2QLP - chains A and C of the 3 polymer chains in the assembly; structure by X-ray diffraction, 2.47 A resolution.

# Chain A (and C)
Protein: Deoxycytidine triphosphate deaminase
Organism: Mycobacterium tuberculosis
Notes: EC 3.5.4.13; chain C of this document is another copy of the same molecule, construct and numbering; everything in this record applies to it too
UniProt: O07247 (DCD_MYCTU); numbering as in UniProt (aligned over 1-161)
Sequence (161 residues; row label = number of the first residue in the row):
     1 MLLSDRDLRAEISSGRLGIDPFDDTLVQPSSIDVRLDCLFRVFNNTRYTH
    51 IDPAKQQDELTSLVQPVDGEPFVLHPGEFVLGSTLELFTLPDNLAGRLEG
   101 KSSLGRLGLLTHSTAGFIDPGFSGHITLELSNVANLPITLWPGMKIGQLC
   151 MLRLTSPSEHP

# Chain A / chain C interface
Contacting residue pairs (68; chain A residue first):
  M1(A) - M1(C)
  M1(A) - R153(C)
  M1(A) - L154(C)
  M1(A) - T155(C)
  L2(A) - A95(C)  hydrophobic
  L2(A) - F117(C)  hydrophobic
  L2(A) - L152(C)  hydrophobic
  L2(A) - R153(C)  hydrogen bond (backbone-backbone)
  L2(A) - L154(C)
  L2(A) - T155(C)  hydrogen bond (backbone-backbone)
  L3(A) - T155(C)
  S4(A) - L154(C)
  S4(A) - T155(C)  hydrogen bond (backbone-side chain)
  S4(A) - S156(C)  hydrogen bond
  S4(A) - P157(C)
  D5(A) - S158(C)
  D5(A) - E159(C)  hydrogen bond (side chain-backbone)
  R6(A) - S156(C)
  R6(A) - P157(C)  hydrogen bond (side chain-backbone)
  R6(A) - S158(C)
  R6(A) - E159(C)
  D7(A) - T155(C)  hydrogen bond
  D7(A) - S156(C)  hydrogen bond
  R9(A) - E159(C)  salt bridge
  P29(A) - P120(C)  hydrophobic
  P29(A) - S158(C)
  S30(A) - F117(C)
  S30(A) - P120(C)
  S30(A) - L154(C)
  R97(A) - R97(C)
  E99(A) - R97(C)  salt bridge
  E99(A) - F117(C)
  G100(A) - T114(C)
  K101(A) - A115(C)
  L104(A) - P53(C)  hydrophobic
  G105(A) - F79(C)
  G105(A) - T114(C)  hydrogen bond (backbone-side chain)
  G105(A) - E129(C)
  R106(A) - F43(C)
  R106(A) - L81(C)
  R106(A) - T127(C)
  L107(A) - I51(C)
  L107(A) - L60(C)  hydrophobic
  G108(A) - F79(C)
  L109(A) - T114(C)
  L110(A) - S113(C)
  L110(A) - T114(C)
  V133(A) - F79(C)
  N135(A) - F43(C)
  N135(A) - N45(C)  hydrogen bond (backbone-side chain)
  L136(A) - N45(C)
  L136(A) - Y48(C)  hydrophobic
  L136(A) - H50(C)
  P137(A) - T49(C)
  P137(A) - H50(C)
  P137(A) - I51(C)  hydrogen bond (backbone-backbone)
  I138(A) - I51(C)
  I138(A) - P53(C)  hydrophobic
  T139(A) - H50(C)
  T139(A) - I51(C)  hydrogen bond (backbone-backbone)
  T139(A) - D52(C)
  T139(A) - P53(C)
  W141(A) - D52(C)  hydrogen bond
  W141(A) - A54(C)
  M144(A) - P53(C)  hydrophobic
  Q148(A) - F117(C)
  C150(A) - F117(C)  hydrophobic
  R153(A) - T155(C)
Other interface residues (no listed pair), chain A (35 interface residues in all): S31, S102, A134
Other interface residues (no listed pair), chain C (32 interface residues in all): D119, S131

# In short
Chain A and chain C form an interface of 35 and 32 residues respectively; the contacts include 13 hydrogen
bonds and 2 salt bridges. Polar contacts include R9(A)-E159(C), E99(A)-R97(C) and S4(A)-T155(C).
Both chains are Deoxycytidine triphosphate deaminase (Mycobacterium tuberculosis). Entry 2QLP (Bifunctional
dCTP deaminase:dUTPase from Mycobacterium tuberculosis, apo form) was determined by X-ray diffraction (same
publication as 2QXX).
